PDB entry 9BJ4 | electron microscopy, 3.40 A resolution | chains A and C of the 9 polymer chains in the assembly

# Chain A (and C)
Molecule: Spike glycoprotein
From: Severe acute respiratory syndrome coronavirus 2
Notes: chain C of this document is another copy of the same molecule, construct and numbering; everything in this record applies to it too
UniProt: P0DTC2 (SPIKE_SARS2); residue numbers follow UniProt; this construct covers 1-1208
Sequence (1288 residues; numbered 1 to 1288; the number before each row is that of its first residue):
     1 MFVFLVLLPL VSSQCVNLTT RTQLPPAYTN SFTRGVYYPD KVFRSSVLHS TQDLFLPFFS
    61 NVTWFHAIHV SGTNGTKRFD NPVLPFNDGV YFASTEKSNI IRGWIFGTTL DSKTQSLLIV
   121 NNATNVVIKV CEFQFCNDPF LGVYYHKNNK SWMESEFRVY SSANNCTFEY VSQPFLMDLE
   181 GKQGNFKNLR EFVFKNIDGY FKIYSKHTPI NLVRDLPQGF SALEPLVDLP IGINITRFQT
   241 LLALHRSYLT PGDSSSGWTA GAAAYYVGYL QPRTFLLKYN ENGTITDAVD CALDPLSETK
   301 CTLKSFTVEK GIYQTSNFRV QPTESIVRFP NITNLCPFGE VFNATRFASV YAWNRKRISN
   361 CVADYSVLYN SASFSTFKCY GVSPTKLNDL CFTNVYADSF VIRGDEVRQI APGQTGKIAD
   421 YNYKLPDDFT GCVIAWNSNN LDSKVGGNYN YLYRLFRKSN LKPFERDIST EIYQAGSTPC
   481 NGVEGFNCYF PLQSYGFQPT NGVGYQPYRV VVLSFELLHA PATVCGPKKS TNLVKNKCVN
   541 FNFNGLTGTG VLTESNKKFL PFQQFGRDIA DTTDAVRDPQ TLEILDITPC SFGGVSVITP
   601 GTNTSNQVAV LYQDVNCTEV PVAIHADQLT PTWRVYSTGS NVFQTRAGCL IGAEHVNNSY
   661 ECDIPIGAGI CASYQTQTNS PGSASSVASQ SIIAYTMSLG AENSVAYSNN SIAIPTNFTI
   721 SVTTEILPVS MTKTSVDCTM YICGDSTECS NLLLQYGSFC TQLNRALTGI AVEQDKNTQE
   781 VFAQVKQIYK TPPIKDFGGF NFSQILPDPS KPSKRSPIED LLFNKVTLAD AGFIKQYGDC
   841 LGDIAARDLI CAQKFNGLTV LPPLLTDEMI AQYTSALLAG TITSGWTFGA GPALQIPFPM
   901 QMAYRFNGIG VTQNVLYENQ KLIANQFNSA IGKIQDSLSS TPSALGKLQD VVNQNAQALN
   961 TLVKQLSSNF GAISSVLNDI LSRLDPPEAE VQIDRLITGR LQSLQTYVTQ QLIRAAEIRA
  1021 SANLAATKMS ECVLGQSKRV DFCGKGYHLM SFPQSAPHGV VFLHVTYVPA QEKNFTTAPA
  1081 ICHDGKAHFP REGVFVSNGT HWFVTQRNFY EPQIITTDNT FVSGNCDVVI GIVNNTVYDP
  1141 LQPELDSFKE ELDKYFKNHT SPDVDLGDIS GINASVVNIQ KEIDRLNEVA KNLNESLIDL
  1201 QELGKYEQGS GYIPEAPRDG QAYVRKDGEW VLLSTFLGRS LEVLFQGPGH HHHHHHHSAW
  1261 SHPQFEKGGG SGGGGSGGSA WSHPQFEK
Unresolved in the structure: 1-26, 70-79, 144-164, 173-185, 246-262, 621-640, 677-688, 828-853, 1148-1288
Differences from the reference sequence: engineered mutation Gly-682 (Arg in P0DTC2), Ser-683 (Arg in P0DTC2), Ser-685 (Arg in P0DTC2), Pro-817 (Phe in P0DTC2), Pro-892 (Ala in P0DTC2), Pro-899 (Ala in P0DTC2), Pro-942 (Ala in P0DTC2), Pro-986 (Lys in P0DTC2), Pro-987 (Val in P0DTC2); expression tag (1209-1288)
Disulfide bonds: Cys-131/Cys-166, Cys-291/Cys-301, Cys-336/Cys-361, Cys-379/Cys-432, Cys-391/Cys-525, Cys-480/Cys-488, Cys-538/Cys-590, Cys-617/Cys-649, Cys-662/Cys-671, Cys-738/Cys-760, Cys-743/Cys-749, Cys-1032/Cys-1043, Cys-1082/Cys-1126
Glycans and other covalent adducts: N-acetylglucosamine (NAG) linked to Asn-343
Curated features (UniProtKB/Swiss-Prot):
  - region: Asn-280 to Cys-301 (Putative superantigen), Arg-403 to Asp-405 (Integrin-binding motif), Asn-448 to Phe-456 (Immunodominant HLA epitope recognized by the CD8+), Pro-681, Ala-684 (Putative superantigen), Ser-816 to Tyr-837 (Fusion peptide 1), Lys-835 to Phe-855 (Fusion peptide 2), Asp-1163 to Glu-1202 (Heptad repeat 2)
  - site: Arg-815, Ser-816 (Cleavage)
  - glycosylation: Asn-17 (N-linked (GlcNAc...) (complex) asparagine), Asn-61 (N-linked (GlcNAc...) (hybrid) asparagine), Asn-74 (N-linked (GlcNAc...) (complex) asparagine), Asn-122 (N-linked (GlcNAc...) (hybrid) asparagine), Asn-149 (N-linked (GlcNAc...) (complex) asparagine), Asn-165 (N-linked (GlcNAc...) (complex) asparagine), Asn-234 (N-linked (GlcNAc...) (high mannose) asparagine), Asn-282 (N-linked (GlcNAc...) (complex) asparagine), Thr-323 (O-linked (GalNAc) threonine), Ser-325 (O-linked (HexNAc...) serine), Asn-331 (N-linked (GlcNAc...) (complex) asparagine), Asn-343 (N-linked (GlcNAc...) (complex) asparagine), Asn-603 (N-linked (GlcNAc...) (hybrid) asparagine), Asn-616 (N-linked (GlcNAc...) (complex) asparagine), Asn-657 (N-linked (GlcNAc...) (complex) asparagine), Thr-676 (O-linked (GlcNAc...) threonine), Thr-678 (O-linked (GlcNAc...) threonine), Asn-709 (N-linked (GlcNAc...) (high mannose) asparagine), Asn-717 (N-linked (GlcNAc...) (hybrid) asparagine), Asn-801 (N-linked (GlcNAc...) (hybrid) asparagine) and 6 more in UniProt
  - natural variant: Leu-5 (L5F: In strain: Iota/B.1.526), Ser-13 (S13I: In strain: Epsilon/B.1.427/B.1.429), Leu-18 (L18F: In strain: Beta/B.1.351, Gamma/P.1 and 1 more), Thr-19 (T19I: In strain: Omicron/BQ.1.1, Omicron/XBB.1.5 and 1 more; T19R: In strain: Delta/B.1.617.2, Omicron/BA.2 and 4 more), Thr-20 (T20N: In strain: Gamma/P.1), Leu-24 to Ala-27 (sequence variant, change not given here; In strain: Omicron/BA.2, Omicron/BA.2.12.1 and 6 more), Pro-26 (P26S: In strain: Gamma/P.1), Gln-52 (Q52H: In strain: Omicron/EG.5.1), Ala-67 (A67V: In strain: Eta/B.1.525, Omicron/BA.1), His-69 to Val-70 (deletion: In strain: Alpha/B.1.1.7, Eta/B.1.525 and 5 more), Gly-75 (G75V: In strain: Lambda/C.37), Thr-76 (T76I: In strain: Lambda/C.37), 82 further natural variant entries in UniProt
  - mutagenesis: His-69 to Val-70 (Increased incorporation of cleaved spike into virions), Asn-121 (N121Q: Partial loss of biliverdin affinity), Arg-190 (R190K: Partial loss of biliverdin affinity), Asn-234 (N234Q: Increased resistance to neutralizing antibodies), Asn-331 (N331Q: Reduced viral infectivity), Asn-343 (N343Q: Reduced viral infectivity), Leu-452 (L452R: Increased resistance to neutralizing antibodies. Decreases HLA binding to NF9 epitope. Increased binding affinity to human ACE2), Tyr-453 (Y453F: Decreased HLA binding to NF9 epitope. Increased binding affinity to human ACE2), Ala-475 (A475V: Increased resistance to neutralizing antibodies), Val-483 (V483A: Increased resistance to neutralizing antibodies), Glu-484 (E484D: Increased replication in human TMEM106B overexpressing cells), Phe-490 (F490L: Increased resistance to neutralizing antibodies and human covalescent sera neutralization), 12 further mutagenesis entries in UniProt
Reported in the primary citation:
  - post-translational modification sites: Asn-343
  - mutagenesis - P85DEL, N87I, R237Y: abolished binding to C1596

# Interface between chain A and chain C
Contacting residue pairs (111; chain A residue first):
  Lys-41(A) / Phe-562(C)  hydrogen bond (side chain-backbone)
  Lys-41(A) / Gln-563(C)
  Lys-41(A) / Gln-564(C)  hydrogen bond (backbone-backbone)
  Lys-41(A) / Phe-565(C)
  Val-42(A) / Gln-563(C)
  Val-42(A) / Phe-565(C)
  Val-42(A) / Arg-567(C)
  Phe-43(A) / Lys-557(C)
  Phe-43(A) / Phe-559(C)  hydrophobic
  Phe-43(A) / Gln-563(C)
  Phe-43(A) / Phe-565(C)  hydrogen bond (backbone-backbone)
  Phe-43(A) / Gly-566(C)
  Phe-43(A) / Arg-567(C)  hydrogen bond (backbone-backbone)
  Pro-225(A) / Phe-562(C)  hydrophobic
  Pro-230(A) / Arg-357(C)
  Tyr-369(A) / Thr-415(C)  hydrogen bond
  Asp-737(A) / Asn-317(C)  hydrogen bond
  Met-740(A) / Arg-319(C)
  Met-740(A) / Phe-592(C)  hydrophobic
  Asp-745(A) / Arg-319(C)  salt bridge
  Asp-745(A) / Thr-549(C)  hydrogen bond
  Gln-755(A) / Ser-968(C)
  Gln-755(A) / Asn-969(C)
  Gln-755(A) / Phe-970(C)  hydrogen bond (backbone-backbone)
  Gln-755(A) / Gly-971(C)
  Tyr-756(A) / Gln-965(C)  hydrogen bond (backbone-side chain)
  Tyr-756(A) / Ser-968(C)
  Gly-757(A) / Ser-968(C)
  Phe-759(A) / Gln-965(C)
  Gln-762(A) / Thr-961(C)
  Arg-765(A) / Gln-957(C)
  Gln-787(A) / Ala-701(C)
  Gln-787(A) / Asn-703(C)
  Ile-788(A) / Ala-701(C)  hydrogen bond (backbone-backbone)
  Ile-788(A) / Glu-702(C)
  Ile-788(A) / Asn-703(C)  hydrogen bond (backbone-backbone)
  Tyr-789(A) / Asn-703(C)
  Tyr-789(A) / Val-705(C)  hydrophobic
  Lys-790(A) / Glu-702(C)  salt bridge
  Lys-790(A) / Ser-704(C)
  Pro-792(A) / Tyr-707(C)  hydrophobic
  Asp-796(A) / Tyr-707(C)
  Phe-797(A) / Tyr-707(C)
  Phe-855(A) / Thr-588(C)
  Phe-855(A) / Pro-589(C)
  Val-860(A) / Asp-614(C)
  Leu-861(A) / Gln-613(C)
  Pro-863(A) / Ala-668(C)
  Leu-864(A) / Pro-665(C)  hydrophobic
  Leu-864(A) / Ala-668(C)
  Leu-864(A) / Gly-669(C)  hydrogen bond (backbone-backbone)
  Thr-866(A) / Ala-668(C)
  Met-869(A) / Gly-669(C)
  Met-869(A) / Met-697(C)  hydrophobic
  Gln-872(A) / Leu-699(C)
  Tyr-873(A) / Leu-699(C)
  Thr-883(A) / Val-705(C)
  Thr-883(A) / Tyr-707(C)
  Gly-889(A) / Asp-1041(C)
  Ala-890(A) / Gly-1046(C)
  Ala-890(A) / Val-1068(C)
  Pro-892(A) / Pro-1069(C)
  Pro-892(A) / Glu-1072(C)
  Leu-894(A) / Ala-713(C)
  Leu-894(A) / Pro-715(C)
  Leu-894(A) / Glu-1072(C)
  Gln-895(A) / Val-705(C)
  Gln-895(A) / Ala-706(C)  hydrogen bond (side chain-backbone)
  Gln-895(A) / Ser-711(C)  hydrogen bond
  Gln-895(A) / Ile-712(C)
  Gln-895(A) / Ala-713(C)  hydrogen bond (backbone-backbone)
  Ile-896(A) / Tyr-707(C)
  Ile-896(A) / Ile-712(C)  hydrophobic
  Pro-897(A) / Asn-709(C)
  Pro-897(A) / Ser-711(C)
  Phe-898(A) / Tyr-707(C)
  Met-900(A) / Thr-1077(C)
  Tyr-904(A) / Val-1094(C)
  Tyr-904(A) / Arg-1107(C)
  Asn-907(A) / Arg-1107(C)
  Thr-912(A) / Phe-1121(C)
  Gln-913(A) / Pro-1090(C)  hydrogen bond (side chain-backbone)
  Asn-914(A) / Ser-1123(C)  hydrogen bond
  Tyr-917(A) / Pro-1079(C)
  Tyr-917(A) / Phe-1089(C)  hydrophobic
  Glu-918(A) / Ser-1123(C)
  Glu-918(A) / Val-1128(C)
  Val-963(A) / Ala-570(C)  hydrophobic
  Ser-967(A) / Asp-571(C)
  Ser-975(A) / Asp-571(C)
  Asn-978(A) / Thr-547(C)
  Ser-982(A) / Lys-386(C)  hydrogen bond (backbone-side chain)
  Ser-982(A) / Leu-390(C)
  Arg-983(A) / Gly-381(C)
  Arg-983(A) / Val-382(C)
  Arg-983(A) / Ser-383(C)  hydrogen bond (backbone-backbone)
  Arg-983(A) / Lys-386(C)  hydrogen bond (backbone-side chain)
  Leu-984(A) / Gly-381(C)
  Leu-984(A) / Lys-386(C)
  Asp-985(A) / Ser-383(C)  hydrogen bond
  Asp-985(A) / Thr-385(C)
  Gln-1005(A) / Gln-1002(C)
  Gln-1005(A) / Thr-1006(C)
  Leu-1012(A) / Gln-1010(C)
  Arg-1019(A) / Glu-1017(C)  salt bridge
  Ser-1030(A) / Val-1040(C)
  Glu-1031(A) / Arg-1039(C)  salt bridge
  Glu-1031(A) / Val-1040(C)
  Leu-1034(A) / Asp-1041(C)
  Arg-1039(A) / Arg-1039(C)
  Glu-1144(A) / Leu-1145(C)
Interface residues without a listed pair, chain A (81 interface residues in all): Arg-44, Glu-224, Asn-282, Asp-427, Ser-758, Lys-786, Asn-856, Gly-857, Trp-886, Gly-891, Ala-893, Gln-920, Leu-966, Val-976, Thr-1027, Gly-1035, Leu-1141
Interface residues without a listed pair, chain C (89 interface residues in all): Tyr-396, His-519, Gly-545, Lys-558, Ile-569, Gly-667, Cys-671, Gly-700, Ser-708, Asn-710, Pro-987, Ile-1013, Tyr-1047, Asn-1074, Val-1129, Ile-1130, Leu-1141

# In short
Chain A and chain C form an interface of 81 and 89 residues respectively; the contacts include 21 hydrogen
bonds and 4 salt bridges. Polar contacts include Asp-745(A)/Arg-319(C), Lys-790(A)/Glu-702(C) and
Arg-1019(A)/Glu-1017(C). N-acetylglucosamine is covalently linked to Asn-343(A). From the paper: P85DEL, N87I
and R237Y of chain A abolish binding to C1596; a modification site at Asn-343(A).
Chain A and chain C are both Spike glycoprotein (Severe acute respiratory syndrome coronavirus 2); the
structure, Structure of the SARS-CoV-2 S 6P trimer complex with the human neutralizing antibody Fab fragment,
C952, was determined by electron microscopy together with 9BJ2 from the same study.
